PDB entry 1CCC | X-ray diffraction, 2.00 A resolution | chain A

# Chain A
Name: Cytochrome C peroxidase
Organism: Saccharomyces cerevisiae
Notes: EC 1.11.1.5
UniProtKB: P00431 (CCPR_YEAST); residues 1-294 here correspond to UniProt positions 68-361 (UniProt number = residue number + 67)
Amino-acid sequence (297 residues; row label = number of the first residue in the row; numbers below 1 keep their minus sign (Met-2 is residue -2)):
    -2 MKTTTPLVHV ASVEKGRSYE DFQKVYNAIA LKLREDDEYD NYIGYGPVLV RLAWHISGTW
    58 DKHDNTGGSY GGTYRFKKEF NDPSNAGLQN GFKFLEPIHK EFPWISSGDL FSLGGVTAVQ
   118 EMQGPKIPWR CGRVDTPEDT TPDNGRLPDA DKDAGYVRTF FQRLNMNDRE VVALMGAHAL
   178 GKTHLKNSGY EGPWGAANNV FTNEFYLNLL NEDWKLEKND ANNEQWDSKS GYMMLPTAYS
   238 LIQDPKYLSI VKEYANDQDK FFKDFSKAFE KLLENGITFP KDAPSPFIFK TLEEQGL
Not modelled in the structure: -2 to 3
Construct notes: conflict Ile53 (Thr120 in P00431), Gly152 (Asp219 in P00431), Ala235 (Asp302 in P00431)
Metal / ion sites: heme Fe near His175 (its only coordinating residue here)
Ligand contacts: heme (HEM): Pro44, Val45, Val47, Arg48, Trp51, Pro145, Asp146, Ala147, Phe158, Leu171, Met172, Ala174, His175, Leu177, Gly178, Lys179, Thr180, His181, Asn184, Ser185, Tyr187, Trp191, Leu232, Thr234, Phe262, Phe266
UniProt features mapped onto this chain:
  - active site: His52 (Proton acceptor), Trp191 (Tryptophan radical intermediate)
  - binding site (heme b): His175
  - site: Arg48 (Transition state stabilizer)
  - modified residue: Tyr153 (Phosphotyrosine)

# Overview
Ligands of chain A: heme. From UniProt: active-site residues His52 and Trp191 and heme b-binding residue
His175.
Chain A is Cytochrome C peroxidase (Saccharomyces cerevisiae); the structure, The asp-his-Fe triad of
cytochrome C peroxidase controls the reduction potential, electronic structure, and coupling of ..., was
determined by X-ray diffraction, deposited together with 1CCA and 1CCB.
